PDB entry 2YKO | X-ray diffraction, 2.10 A resolution | chains A and C of the 3 polymer chains in the assembly

[Chain A (and C)]
Molecule: Line-1 ORF1P
Organism: Homo sapiens
Notes: chain C of this document is another copy of the same molecule, construct and numbering; everything in this record applies to it too
UniProt: Q15605 (Q15605_HUMAN); residues 104-330 here = UniProt positions 104-330
Sequence (233 residues; numbered 104 to 336; the number before each row is that of its first residue):
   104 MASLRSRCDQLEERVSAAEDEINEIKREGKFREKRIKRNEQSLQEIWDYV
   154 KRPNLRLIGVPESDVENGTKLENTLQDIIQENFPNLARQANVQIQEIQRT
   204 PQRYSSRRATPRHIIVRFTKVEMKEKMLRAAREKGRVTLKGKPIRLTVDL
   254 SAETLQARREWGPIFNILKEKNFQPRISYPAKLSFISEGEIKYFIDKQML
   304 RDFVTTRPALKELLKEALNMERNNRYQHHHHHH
Unresolved in the structure: 104-109, 190-192, 204-210, 324-336 (chain C: 104-112, 204-213, 324-336)
Sequence notes: engineered mutation Mse104 (Cys in Q15605), A105 (Arg in Q15605), A121 (Met in Q15605), I125 (Met in Q15605), I128 (Met in Q15605); expression tag (331-336)
Modified / non-standard residues: Mse104 (selenomethionine); Mse226, Mse230, Mse302, Mse323 (selenomethionine; parent Met)

[Chain A / chain C interface]
Pairs across the interface (46; chain A residue first):
  L114(A) with L114(C), hydrophobic
  E115(A) with R117(C), salt bridge
  V118(A) with L114(C), hydrophobic; R117(C)
  S119(A) with R117(C), hydrogen bond
  E122(A) with R117(C), salt bridge
  I125(A) with A121(C), hydrophobic; I128(C), hydrophobic
  I128(A) with I128(C), hydrophobic
  K129(A) with E124(C), salt bridge; I128(C)
  G132(A) with R135(C)
  E136(A) with R135(C); R138(C), salt bridge
  I139(A) with R135(C); R138(C); I139(C), hydrophobic; N142(C)
  K140(A) with R138(C)
  N142(A) with N142(C)
  E143(A) with R138(C), salt bridge; N142(C)
  L146(A) with N142(C); S145(C); L146(C), hydrophobic
  I149(A) with I149(C), hydrophobic
  W150(A) with S145(C), hydrogen bond; E148(C); I149(C), hydrophobic; Y152(C), hydrophobic
  V153(A) with Y152(C), hydrophobic; V153(C), hydrophobic
  N157(A) with Y152(C), hydrogen bond
  T172(A) with E225(C)
  E175(A) with K223(C), salt bridge
  I197(A) with K223(C)
  Q198(A) with P156(C); R220(C); T222(C); K223(C); V224(C), hydrogen bond (backbone-backbone)
  E199(A) with R155(C), salt bridge; V224(C)
  Q201(A) with R155(C)
  R220(A) with Y152(C), hydrogen bond; V224(C)
Also at the interface, not in a pair above, chain A (28 interface residues in all): K154, T222
Also at the interface, not in a pair above, chain C (23 interface residues in all): I125

[Overview]
28 residues of chain A and 23 residues of chain C are in contact; the contacts include 5 hydrogen bonds and 7
salt bridges. Polar contacts include E115(A)-R117(C), E122(A)-R117(C) and K129(A)-E124(C).
Chain A and chain C are both Line-1 ORF1P (Homo sapiens); the structure, Structure of the human LINE-1 ORF1p
trimer, was determined by X-ray diffraction together with 2YKP and 2YKQ from the same study.
